Entry 8CBK (electron microscopy, 2.76 A resolution); this record covers chains F and T of the 7 polymer chains in the assembly.

[Chain F]
Name: tRNA methyltransferase 10 homolog C
From: Homo sapiens
Notes: EC 2.1.1.-, 2.1.1.218, 2.1.1.221
Reference sequence: Q7L0Y3 (TM10C_HUMAN); residue numbers follow UniProt; this construct covers 40-403
Amino-acid sequence (408 residues; numbered 18 to 425; the number before each row is that of its first residue):
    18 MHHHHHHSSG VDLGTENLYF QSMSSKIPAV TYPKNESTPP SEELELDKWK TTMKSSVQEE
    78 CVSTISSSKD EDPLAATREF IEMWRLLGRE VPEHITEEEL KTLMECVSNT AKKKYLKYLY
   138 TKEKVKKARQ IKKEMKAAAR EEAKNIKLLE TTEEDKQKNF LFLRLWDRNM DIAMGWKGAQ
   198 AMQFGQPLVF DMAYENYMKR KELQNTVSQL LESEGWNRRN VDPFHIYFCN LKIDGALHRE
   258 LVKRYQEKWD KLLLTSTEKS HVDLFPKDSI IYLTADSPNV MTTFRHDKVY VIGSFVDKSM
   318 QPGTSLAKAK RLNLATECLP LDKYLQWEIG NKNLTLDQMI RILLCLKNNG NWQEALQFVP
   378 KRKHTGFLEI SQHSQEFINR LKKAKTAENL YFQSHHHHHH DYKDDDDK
Not modelled in the structure: 18-60, 404-425
Construct notes: initiating methionine (18); expression tag (19-39, 404-425)
Small-molecule neighbours: S-adenosylhomocysteine (SAH): Leu290, Thr291, Ala292, Val308, Ile309, Gly310, Phe312, Asp314, Gln318, Thr321, Ser322, Glu334, Cys335, Leu336, Leu338, Lys349, Asn350, Leu351, Leu353, Met356
Curated features (UniProtKB/Swiss-Prot):
  - modified residue: Ser84 (Phosphoserine)
  - natural variant: Arg181 (R181L: In COXPD30), Thr272 (T272A: In COXPD30)
  - mutagenesis: Asp314 (D314N: Abolished mitochondrial tRNA methylation. Does not affect mitochondrial tRNA 5'-end processing)
What the authors report for this chain:
  - binding site for Mitochondrial Precursor tRNA-His(5, Ser) (chain T): Asn126 to Leu166, Arg157 to Arg185, Lys218, Asn222, Gln226, Glu229, Val313, Asp314, Lys315, Asn348, Asp354, Gln355, Lys378, Arg379
  - conformationally variable residues (loop rearrangement, order/disorder transition, side-chain flip): Arg157 to Gln174, Gly310 to Gly320, Leu342 to Thr352
  - specificity-determining residues: Gln226, Asn348 (proposed by the authors, not directly observed)
  - catalytic residues: Asp314 (proposed by the authors, not directly observed)
  - contacts within the chain: Tyr244-Thr272 (hydrophobic contact)

[Chain T]
Molecule: Mitochondrial Precursor tRNA-His(5, Ser)
From: Homo sapiens
Sequence (93 nucleotides; row label = number of the first residue in the row; note: 40 numbers in that range are skipped by the numbering (no residue carries them; nothing is unmodelled there); numbers below 1 keep their minus sign (G-4 is residue -4)):
    -4 GGCUUGUAAA UAUAGUUUAA
    19 AAACAUCAGA UUGUGAAUCU GACAACAGAG GCUU
    56 ACCCCUUAUU UACCGAGAAA G
   103 CCAUG
   116 CAUGGCUUUC UCA
Ion coordination: Mg2+: G1 (shared with 1 residue of chain E)

[How chain F and chain T interact]
Contacting residue pairs (80; chain F residue first):
  Arg106(F) - U52(T)  hydrogen bond to the sugar
  Val124(F) - G48(T)  phosphate contact
  Ser125(F) - G48(T)  hydrogen bond to the phosphate
  Thr127(F) - G48(T)  hydrogen bond to the phosphate
  Thr127(F) - G49(T)  phosphate contact
  Tyr135(F) - A42(T)  hydrogen bond to the phosphate
  Tyr135(F) - A43(T)  base contact
  Lys139(F) - A42(T)  salt bridge to the phosphate
  Lys141(F) - A19(T)  salt bridge to the phosphate
  Val142(F) - A42(T)  base contact
  Lys143(F) - A42(T)  hydrogen bond to the base
  Arg146(F) - A20(T)  salt bridge to the phosphate
  Lys149(F) - A21(T)  salt bridge to the phosphate
  Lys150(F) - U38(T)  salt bridge to the phosphate
  Lys150(F) - G39(T)  salt bridge to the phosphate
  Arg157(F) - G33(T)  sugar contact
  Arg157(F) - A35(T)  sugar contact
  Arg157(F) - U36(T)  sugar contact
  Lys164(F) - G33(T)  sugar contact
  Phe177(F) - U32(T)  stacking on the base
  Phe179(F) - U32(T)  hydrogen bond to the base
  Arg181(F) - U30(T)  hydrogen bond to the phosphate
  Arg181(F) - G31(T)  salt bridge to the phosphate
  Arg181(F) - U32(T)  base contact
  Arg181(F) - G33(T)  sugar contact
  Arg181(F) - A34(T)  salt bridge to the phosphate
  Leu182(F) - U29(T)  sugar contact
  Leu182(F) - U30(T)  base contact
  Trp183(F) - U30(T)  base contact
  Asp184(F) - U30(T)  hydrogen bond to the base
  Arg185(F) - U29(T)  hydrogen bond to the base
  Arg185(F) - U30(T)  hydrogen bond to the base
  Lys218(F) - A43(T)  hydrogen bond to the sugar
  Lys218(F) - G46(T)  salt bridge to the phosphate
  Asn222(F) - A9(T)  hydrogen bond to the sugar
  Gln226(F) - A9(T)  base contact
  Leu228(F) - C25(T)  sugar contact
  Glu229(F) - G10(T)  sugar contact
  Glu229(F) - U24(T)  sugar contact
  Gly232(F) - C25(T)  phosphate contact
  Arg235(F) - A26(T)  salt bridge to the phosphate
  Arg236(F) - U24(T)  salt bridge to the phosphate
  Arg236(F) - C25(T)  salt bridge to the phosphate
  Arg261(F) - A40(T)  sugar contact
  Arg261(F) - C41(T)  sugar contact
  Tyr262(F) - C25(T)  sugar contact
  Tyr262(F) - A26(T)  sugar contact
  Lys265(F) - A26(T)  salt bridge to the phosphate
  Lys265(F) - G27(T)  phosphate contact
  Val313(F) - A9(T)  base contact
  Asp314(F) - A9(T)  base contact
  Lys315(F) - A9(T)  hydrogen bond to the base
  Lys315(F) - A45(T)  hydrogen bond to the sugar
  Lys315(F) - G46(T)  phosphate contact
  Ser316(F) - G46(T)  sugar contact
  Met317(F) - U62(T)  sugar contact
  Met317(F) - A63(T)  sugar contact
  Trp344(F) - U64(T)  sugar contact
  Glu345(F) - U64(T)  hydrogen bond to the sugar
  Glu345(F) - U65(T)  sugar contact
  Ile346(F) - U6(T)  sugar contact
  Ile346(F) - U64(T)  base contact
  Ile346(F) - U65(T)  sugar contact
  Gly347(F) - U64(T)  sugar contact
  Asn348(F) - A9(T)  hydrogen bond to the base
  Asn348(F) - A63(T)  sugar contact
  Lys349(F) - U65(T)  salt bridge to the phosphate
  Thr352(F) - A9(T)  base contact
  Asp354(F) - G10(T)  sugar contact
  Gln355(F) - G10(T)  hydrogen bond to the phosphate
  Gln355(F) - U11(T)  phosphate contact
  Arg358(F) - G10(T)  sugar contact
  Pro377(F) - U11(T)  phosphate contact
  Pro377(F) - U12(T)  phosphate contact
  Lys378(F) - U12(T)  hydrogen bond to the phosphate
  Arg379(F) - U8(T)  salt bridge to the phosphate
  Arg379(F) - U11(T)  salt bridge to the phosphate
  Arg379(F) - U12(T)  salt bridge to the phosphate
  Phe394(F) - G-4(T)  phosphate contact
  Leu398(F) - G-4(T)  phosphate contact
Interface residues without a listed pair, chain F (65 interface residues in all): Asn126, Ala128, Lys131, Lys134, Ala145, Lys153, Leu180, Arg217, Gln263, Lys268, Pro319, Asp339, Leu351
Interface residues without a listed pair, chain T (43 interface residues in all): A5, A7, C37, C44, A47, U51

[Summary]
65 residues of chain F face 43 of chain T across their interface; the contacts include 18 hydrogen bonds, 17
salt bridges and 1 aromatic stacking contact. Among the polar pairs are Lys143(F)-A42(T), Phe179(F)-U32(T) and
Asp184(F)-U30(T). The paper reports the catalytic residue Asp314(F); a binding site for Mitochondrial
Precursor tRNA-His(5, Ser) (chain T) at Asn126(F), Arg157(F) and Lys218(F) among others.
Chain F is tRNA methyltransferase 10 homolog C and chain T is Mitochondrial Precursor tRNA-His(5, Ser), both
from Homo sapiens; the structure, Structure of human mitochondrial RNase P in complex with mitochondrial
pre-tRNA-His(5,Ser), was determined by electron microscopy together with 8CBL, 8CBM and 8CBO from the same
study.
